PDB entry 9IT0 | electron microscopy, 1.99 A resolution | chains A and C of the 4 polymer chains in the assembly

== Chain A (and C) ==
Molecule: Protein acetyltransferase
Source organism: Escherichia coli BL21(DE3)
Notes: chain C of this document is another copy of the same molecule, construct and numbering; everything in this record applies to it too
UniProtKB: W8T0A9 (W8T0A9_ECOLX); numbering as in UniProt (aligned over 1-886)
Sequence (886 residues; each row starts with the number of its first residue):
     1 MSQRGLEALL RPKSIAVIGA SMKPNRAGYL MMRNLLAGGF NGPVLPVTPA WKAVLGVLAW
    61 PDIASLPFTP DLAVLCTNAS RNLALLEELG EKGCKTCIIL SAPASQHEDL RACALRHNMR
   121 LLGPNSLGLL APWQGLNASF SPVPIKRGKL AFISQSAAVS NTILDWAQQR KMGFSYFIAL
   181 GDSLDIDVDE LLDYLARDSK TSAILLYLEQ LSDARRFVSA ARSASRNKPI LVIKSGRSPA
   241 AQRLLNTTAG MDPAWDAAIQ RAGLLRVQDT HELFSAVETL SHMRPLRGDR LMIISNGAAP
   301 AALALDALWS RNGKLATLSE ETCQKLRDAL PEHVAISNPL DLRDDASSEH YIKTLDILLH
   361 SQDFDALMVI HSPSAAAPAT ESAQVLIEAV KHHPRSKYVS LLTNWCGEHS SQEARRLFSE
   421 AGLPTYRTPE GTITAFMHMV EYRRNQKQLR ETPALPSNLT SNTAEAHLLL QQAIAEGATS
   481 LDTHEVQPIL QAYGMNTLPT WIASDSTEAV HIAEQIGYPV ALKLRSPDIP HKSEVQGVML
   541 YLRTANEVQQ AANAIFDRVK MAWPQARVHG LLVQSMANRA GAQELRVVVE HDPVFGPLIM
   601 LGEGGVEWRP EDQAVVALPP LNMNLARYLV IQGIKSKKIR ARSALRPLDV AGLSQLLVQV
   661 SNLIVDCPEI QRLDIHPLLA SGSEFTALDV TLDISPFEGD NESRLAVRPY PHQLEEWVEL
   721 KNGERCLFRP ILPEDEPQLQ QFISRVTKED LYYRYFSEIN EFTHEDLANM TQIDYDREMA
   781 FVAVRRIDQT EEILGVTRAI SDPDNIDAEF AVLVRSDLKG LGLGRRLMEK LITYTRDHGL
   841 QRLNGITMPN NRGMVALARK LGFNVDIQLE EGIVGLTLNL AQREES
Not modelled in the structure: 882-886
Residues lining bound ligands:
  - acetyl coenzyme A (ACO), molecule 1: Ile18, Gly19, Ser21, Lys23, Arg26, Ala27, Val47, Thr48, Pro49, Ala50, Trp51, Cys76, Thr77, Asn78, Arg81, Leu85, Leu100, Ser101, Asn125, Ser126, Leu127, Phe140, Ala157
  - acetyl coenzyme A (ACO), molecule 2: Asp750, Tyr753, Arg754, Phe810, Ala811, Val812, Leu813, Val814, Lys819, Gly820, Leu821, Gly822, Leu823, Gly824, Arg825, Gly845, Ile846, Thr847, Asn851, Gly853, Met854, Ala856, Leu857, Lys860
What the authors report for this chain:
  - binding site for acetyl coenzyme A: Lys23, Arg26, Arg81, Gly822 to Gly824, Lys860
  - catalytic residues: Glu809, Phe810, Ile846 (proposed by the authors, not directly observed)
  - mutagenesis - N227A/K228A, R395A/Y398A, R754A, F756A, E809A, I846A: decreased catalytic activity
  - conformationally variable residues (loop rearrangement): Val746 to Thr763
  - mutagenesis - R26E/R81E (K_d_ = 12.10 uM): decreased binding to AcCoA

== How chain A and chain C interact ==
Residue-residue contacts - 15 pairs, chain A then chain C:
  Met22(A) - Asn41(C)
  Asn41(A) - Met22(C)
  Gly42(A) - Ala53(C)
  Gly42(A) - Gly56(C)
  Pro43(A) - Ala53(C)
  Pro43(A) - Gly56(C)
  Val44(A) - Gly56(C)  hydrogen bond (backbone-backbone)
  Ala53(A) - Gly42(C)
  Ala53(A) - Pro43(C)
  Gly56(A) - Gly42(C)
  Gly56(A) - Pro43(C)
  Gly56(A) - Val44(C)  hydrogen bond (backbone-backbone)
  Leu58(A) - Pro43(C)  hydrophobic
  Leu58(A) - Trp60(C)  hydrophobic
  Trp60(A) - Leu58(C)  hydrophobic
Interface residues without a listed pair, chain A (16 interface residues in all): Leu36, Phe40, Leu45, Leu55, Val57, Pro67, Phe68
Interface residues without a listed pair, chain C (15 interface residues in all): Leu36, Phe40, Leu55, Val57, Pro67, Phe68

== In short ==
16 residues of chain A and 15 residues of chain C are in contact; the contacts include 2 hydrogen bonds. The
hydrogen-bonded pair Val44(A)-Gly56(C) is a backbone contact. The paper reports catalytic residues Glu809(A),
Phe810(A) and Ile846(A); N227A/K228A, R395A/Y398A and R754A of chain A, among others, reduce catalytic
activity; 7 substitutions were tested in all.
Chain A and chain C are both Protein acetyltransferase (Escherichia coli BL21(DE3)); the structure,
Liganded-state E.coli PatZ, was determined by electron microscopy (same publication as 9ISB and 9ISQ).
